4RFD - chain A; structure by X-ray diffraction, 1.63 A resolution.

# Chain A
Molecule: Carbonic anhydrase 2
From: Homo sapiens
Notes: EC 4.2.1.1
UniProtKB: P00918 (CAH2_HUMAN); numbering as in UniProt (aligned over 1-260)
Chain sequence (260 residues; each row starts with the number of its first residue):
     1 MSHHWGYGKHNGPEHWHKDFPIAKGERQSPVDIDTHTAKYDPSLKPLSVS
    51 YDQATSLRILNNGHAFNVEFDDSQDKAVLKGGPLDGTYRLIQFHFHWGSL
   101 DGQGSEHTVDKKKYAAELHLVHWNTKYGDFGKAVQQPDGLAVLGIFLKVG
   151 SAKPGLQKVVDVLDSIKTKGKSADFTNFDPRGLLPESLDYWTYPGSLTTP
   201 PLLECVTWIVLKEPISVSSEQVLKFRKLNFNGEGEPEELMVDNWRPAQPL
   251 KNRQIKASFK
Disordered / not traced: 1-3
Metal / ion sites: Zn2+: His94, His96, His119 (together with 4-(4-sulfamoyl-phenoxy)-butylammonium)
Small-molecule neighbours:
  - 4-(4-sulfamoyl-phenoxy)-butylammonium (3O5), molecule 1: His4, Trp5, His10, Asn11, Gly12, His15, Trp16, Lys18, Asp19, Phe20
  - 4-(4-sulfamoyl-phenoxy)-butylammonium (3O5), molecule 2: Gln92, His94, His96, Glu106, His119, Val121, Phe130, Val134, Val142, Ser196, Leu197, Thr198, Thr199, Pro201, Trp208
  - bicarbonate ion (BCT): Tyr7, Asp242, Trp244, Pro246
What the authors report for this chain:
  - binding site for 4-(4-sulfamoyl-phenoxy)-butylammonium: Val121, Pro201

# In short
Bound to chain A: 4-(4-sulfamoyl-phenoxy)-butylammonium and bicarbonate ion. His94, His96 and His119 form the
Zn2+ site. From the paper: a binding site for 4-(4-sulfamoyl-phenoxy)-butylammonium at Val121 and Pro201.
Chain A is Carbonic anhydrase 2 (Homo sapiens); the structure, Human carbonic anhydrase II in complex with
4-(4-sulfamoyl-phenoxy)-butylammonium, was determined by X-ray diffraction together with 4RFC from the same
study.
